Entry 8OZ7 (X-ray diffraction, 2.75 A resolution); this record covers chains A and E of the 4 polymer chains in the assembly.

== Chain A ==
Name: AbiA
Source organism: Lactococcus lactis
Sequence (730 residues; row label = number of the first residue in the row; numbers below 1 keep their minus sign (Met-101 is residue -101)):
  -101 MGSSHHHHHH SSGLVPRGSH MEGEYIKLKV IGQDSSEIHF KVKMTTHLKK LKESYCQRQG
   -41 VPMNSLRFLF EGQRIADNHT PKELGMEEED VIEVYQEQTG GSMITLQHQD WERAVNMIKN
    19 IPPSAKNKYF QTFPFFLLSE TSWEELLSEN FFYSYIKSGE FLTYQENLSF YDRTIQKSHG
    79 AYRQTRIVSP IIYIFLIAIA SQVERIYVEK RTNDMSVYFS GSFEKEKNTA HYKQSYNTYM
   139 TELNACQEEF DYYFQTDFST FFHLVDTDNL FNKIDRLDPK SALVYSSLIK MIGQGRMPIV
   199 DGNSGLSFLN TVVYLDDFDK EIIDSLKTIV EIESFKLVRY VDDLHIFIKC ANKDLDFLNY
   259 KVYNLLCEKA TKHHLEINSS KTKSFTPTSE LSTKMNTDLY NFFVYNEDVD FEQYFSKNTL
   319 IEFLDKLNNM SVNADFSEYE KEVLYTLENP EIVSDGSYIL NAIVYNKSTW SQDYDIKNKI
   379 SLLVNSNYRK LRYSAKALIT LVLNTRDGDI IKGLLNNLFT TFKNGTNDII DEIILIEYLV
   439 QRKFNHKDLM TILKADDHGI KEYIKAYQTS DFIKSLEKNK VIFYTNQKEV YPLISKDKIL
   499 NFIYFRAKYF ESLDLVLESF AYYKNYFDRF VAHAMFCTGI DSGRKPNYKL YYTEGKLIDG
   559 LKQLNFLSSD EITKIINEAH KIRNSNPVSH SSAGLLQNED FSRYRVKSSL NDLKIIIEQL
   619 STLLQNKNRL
Not modelled in the structure: -101 to -1, 76, 291-307, 452-456, 588-596
Reported in the primary citation:
  - catalytic residues: Asp240
  - mutagenesis - D240N, Y298F/Y303F: abolished catalytic activity
  - binding site for the 9-nt DNA strand (chain E): Tyr27, Tyr130, Tyr134, Tyr363
  - conformationally variable residues (order/disorder transition): Ser290 to Glu310
  - mutagenesis - Y298F: unchanged catalytic activity
  - mutagenesis - Y303F: increased catalytic activity
  - mutagenesis - Y80W/T269W, Y80W/T269W/L515W, L162W/R601A, L515W: unchanged binding to AbiA (chain A)
  - self-association interface (contacts with another copy of this molecule): Lys251 to Glu266, Lys315 to Glu340, Ser510 to Ser540, Leu565 to Pro585

== Chain E ==
Molecule: 9-nt DNA strand
Source organism: Lactococcus lactis
Sequence (9 nucleotides; row label = number of the first residue in the row):
     1 AAAAAAAAT

== Chain A / chain E interface ==
Contacting residue pairs - 26 pairs, chain A then chain E:
  Pro20(A) with DA5(E), phosphate contact
  Ser22(A) with DA4(E), hydrogen bond to the phosphate; DA5(E), sugar contact
  Ala23(A) with DA5(E), phosphate contact
  Lys26(A) with DA5(E), hydrogen bond to the base; DA6(E), sugar contact
  Tyr27(A) with DA6(E), sugar contact; DA7(E), hydrogen bond to the phosphate
  Ser118(A) with DA8(E), hydrogen bond to the base
  His129(A) with DA6(E), salt bridge to the phosphate
  Tyr130(A) with DA7(E), hydrogen bond to the phosphate; DA8(E), stacking on the base
  Lys131(A) with DA6(E), phosphate contact; DA7(E), base contact
  Tyr134(A) with DA8(E), sugar contact
  Tyr238(A) with DA8(E), hydrogen bond to the base
  Val239(A) with DT9(E), phosphate contact
  Asp240(A) with DT9(E), phosphate contact
  Asn359(A) with DA7(E), hydrogen bond to the sugar
  Tyr363(A) with DA6(E), stacking on the base; DA7(E), sugar contact
  Asn364(A) with DA1(E), phosphate contact
  Lys365(A) with DA1(E), phosphate contact
  Lys394(A) with DA6(E), phosphate contact; DA7(E), salt bridge to the phosphate
  Arg404(A) with DA3(E), base contact
Interface residues without a listed pair, chain A (21 interface residues in all): Asp241, Thr398

== Overview ==
21 residues of chain A and 8 residues of chain E are in contact, with 7 hydrogen bonds, 2 salt bridges and 2
aromatic stacking contacts. Polar contacts include Lys26(A)-DA5(E), Ser118(A)-DA8(E) and Tyr238(A)-DA8(E). The
paper reports the catalytic residue Asp240(A); D240N and Y298F/Y303F of chain A abolish catalytic activity; 8
substitutions were tested in all.
Here chain A is AbiA and chain E is a 9-nt DNA strand, both from Lactococcus lactis. Entry 8OZ7 (Abortive
infection DNA polymerase AbiA from Lactococcus lactis) was determined by X-ray diffraction.
